Entry 2W0X (X-ray diffraction, 2.12 A resolution); this record covers chain A.

# Chain A
Molecule: Hypoxia-inducible factor 1 alpha inhibitor
Organism: Homo sapiens
Notes: EC 1.14.11.16
UniProt: Q9NWT6 (HIF1N_HUMAN); residues 1-349 here = UniProt positions 1-349
Chain sequence (349 residues; row label = number of the first residue in the row):
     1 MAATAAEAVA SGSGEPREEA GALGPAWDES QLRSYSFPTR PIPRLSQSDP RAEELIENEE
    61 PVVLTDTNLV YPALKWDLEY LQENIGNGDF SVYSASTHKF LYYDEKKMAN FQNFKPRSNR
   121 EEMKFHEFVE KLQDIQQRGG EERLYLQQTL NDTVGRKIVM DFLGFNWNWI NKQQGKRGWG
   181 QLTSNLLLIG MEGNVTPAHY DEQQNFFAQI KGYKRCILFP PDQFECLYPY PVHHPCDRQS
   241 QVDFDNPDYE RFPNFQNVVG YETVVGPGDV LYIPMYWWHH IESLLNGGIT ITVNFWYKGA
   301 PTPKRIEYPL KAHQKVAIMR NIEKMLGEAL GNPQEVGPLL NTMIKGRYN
Disordered / not traced: 1-7
Ion coordination: Fe2+: His199, Asp201, His279 (together with glycerol, pyridine-2,4-dicarboxylic acid)
Residues lining bound ligands: pyridine-2,4-dicarboxylic acid (PD2): Tyr145, Leu188, Thr196, His199, Asp201, Asn205, Phe207, Lys214, His279, Ile281, Asn294, Trp296
Swiss-Prot annotation at these positions:
  - binding site (2-oxoglutarate): Tyr145, Thr196, Asn205, Lys214, Asn294
  - binding site (substrate): Asp152, Gln181 to Thr183, Asp201 to Gln203, Arg238, Gln239, Ala300, Asn321
  - binding site (Fe cation): His199, Asp201, His279
  - site: Leu340 (Important for dimer formation)
  - modified residue: Ala2 (N-acetylalanine)
  - mutagenesis: His199 (H199A: Prevents suppression of HIF CAD activity. Strongly stimulates 2-oxoglutarate turnover. No stimulation of 2-oxoglutarate turnover; when associated with R-340), Asp201 (D201A: Prevents suppression of HIF CAD activity; D201E: Loss of HIF1A Asn hydroxylation activity. Slightly stimulates 2-oxoglutarate turnover; D201G: No impact on HIF1A Asn hydroxylation activity ...), Gln239 (Q239H: No effect on Asp hydroxylation ability), Trp296 (W296R: Loss of HIF1A Asn hydroxylation activity and slight stimulation of 2-oxoglutarate turnover; when associated with G-201), Leu340 (L340R: Impairs dimer formation, leading to loss of HIF1A Asn hydroxylation activity. No stimulation of 2-oxoglutarate turnover; when associated with A-201), Ile344 (I344R: No effect on dimer formation and HIF1A Asn hydroxylation activity)

# Overview
Bound to chain A: pyridine-2,4-dicarboxylic acid. The Fe2+ site is built by His199, Asp201 and His279. Curated
annotation (UniProt) lists 5 residues binding 2-oxoglutarate, 11 substrate-binding residues, 3 Fe
cation-binding residues and 6 mutagenesis sites.
Chain A is Hypoxia-inducible factor 1 alpha inhibitor (Homo sapiens); the structure, Factor inhibiting hif-1
alpha with pyridine 2,4 dicarboxylic acid, was determined by X-ray diffraction (same publication as 2WA3 and
2WA4).
